5E6B - chains A and C of the 4 polymer chains in the assembly; structure by X-ray diffraction, 2.25 A resolution.

[Chain A]
Protein: Glucocorticoid receptor
Organism: Homo sapiens
UniProtKB: P04150 (GCR_HUMAN), isoform P04150-8; residues 417-506 here correspond to UniProt positions 391-480 (UniProt number = residue number - 26)
Amino-acid sequence (114 residues; each row starts with the number of its first residue):
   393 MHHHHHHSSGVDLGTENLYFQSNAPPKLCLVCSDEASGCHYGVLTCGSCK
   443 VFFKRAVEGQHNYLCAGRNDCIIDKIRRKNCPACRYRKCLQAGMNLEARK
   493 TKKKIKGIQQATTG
Disordered / not traced: 393-416, 491-506
Sequence notes: initiating methionine (393); expression tag (394-416)
Ion coordination: Zn2+ site 1: Cys-421, Cys-424, Cys-438, Cys-441; Zn2+ site 2: Cys-457, Cys-463, Cys-473, Cys-476
Reported in the primary citation:
  - binding site for the 16-nt DNA strand (chain C): Lys-442, Val-443, Arg-447
  - mutagenesis - S425G: decreased signaling in response to IL8 promoter
  - mutagenesis - S425G, K442A/R447A: unchanged binding to p65/RelA subunit of NF-kappaB
  - mutagenesis - K442A/R447A: abolished signaling
  - mutagenesis - S425G: decreased binding to IL6 and ICAM1
  - mutagenesis - K442A/R447A: abolished binding to kappaBREs in the inflammatory genes

[Chain C]
Molecule: 16-nt DNA strand
Sequence (16 nucleotides; each row starts with the number of its first residue):
     1 CGGCGGAATTCCCCGG

[Interface between chain A and chain C]
Contacting residue pairs (9):
  Gly-430(A) with DC4(C), phosphate contact
  Cys-431(A) with DC4(C), hydrogen bond to the phosphate; DG5(C), phosphate contact
  His-432(A) with DG5(C), salt bridge to the phosphate
  Tyr-433(A) with DG5(C), hydrogen bond to the phosphate; DG6(C), hydrogen bond to the phosphate
  Lys-442(A) with DG5(C), base contact; DG6(C), hydrogen bond to the base
  Lys-446(A) with DG6(C), salt bridge to the phosphate
Interface residues without a listed pair, chain A (9 interface residues in all): Ser-429, Val-443, Ala-490
Interface residues without a listed pair, chain C (4 interface residues in all): DA7

[Overview]
9 residues of chain A and 4 residues of chain C are in contact; the contacts include 4 hydrogen bonds and 2
salt bridges. Polar pairs include Lys-442(A)/DG6(C), Cys-431(A)/DC4(C) and Tyr-433(A)/DG5(C). From the paper:
a binding site for the 16-nt DNA strand (chain C) at Lys-442(A), Val-443(A) and Arg-447(A); S425G of chain A
reduces signaling in response to IL8 promoter.
Here chain A is Glucocorticoid receptor (Homo sapiens) and chain C is a 16-nt DNA strand. Entry 5E6B
(Glucocorticoid receptor DNA binding domain - RELB NF-kB response element complex) was determined by X-ray
diffraction together with 5E69, 5E6A, 5E6C and 5E6D from the same study.
